PDB entry 7SCC | electron microscopy, 2.60 A resolution | chains AW and BB of the 36 polymer chains in the assembly

# Chain AW
Name: Allophycocyanin alpha chain
Organism: Synechocystis sp. PCC 6803 substr. Kazusa
UniProtKB: Q01951 (PHAA_SYNY3); residues 1-161 here = UniProt positions 1-161
Sequence (161 residues; numbered 1 to 161; the number before each row is that of its first residue):
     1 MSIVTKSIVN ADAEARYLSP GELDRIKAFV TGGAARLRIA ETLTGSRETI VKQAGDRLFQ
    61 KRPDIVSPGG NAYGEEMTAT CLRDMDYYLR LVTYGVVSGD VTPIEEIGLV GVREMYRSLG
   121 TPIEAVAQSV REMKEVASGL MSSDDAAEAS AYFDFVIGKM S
Disordered / not traced: 1
Covalently attached groups: phycocyanobilin (CYC) linked to Cys-81
UniProt features mapped onto this chain:
  - binding site ((2R,3E)-phycocyanobilin): Cys-81
  - modified residue: Asn-71 (N4-methylasparagine)

# Chain BB
Name: Allophycocyanin beta chain
Organism: Synechocystis sp. PCC 6803 substr. Kazusa
UniProtKB: Q01952 (APCB_SYNY3); residues 1-161 here = UniProt positions 1-161
Sequence (161 residues; row label = number of the first residue in the row):
     1 MQDAITAVIN SADVQGKYLD GAAMDKLKSY FASGELRVRA ASVISANAAT IVKEAVAKSL
    61 LYSDVTRPGG NMYTTRRYAA CIRDLDYYLR YATYAMLAGD ASILDERVLN GLKETYNSLG
   121 VPISSTVQAI QAIKEVTASL VGADAGKEMG VYLDYICSGL S
Covalently attached groups: phycocyanobilin (CYC) linked to Cys-81
UniProt features mapped onto this chain:
  - binding site ((2R,3E)-phycocyanobilin): Cys-81
  - modified residue: Asn-71 (N4-methylasparagine)

# How chain AW and chain BB interact
Pairs across the interface (23; chain AW residue first):
  Thr-80(AW) with Tyr-62(BB), hydrogen bond
  Tyr-87(AW) with Pro-68(BB)
  Tyr-88(AW) with Thr-75(BB)
  Arg-90(AW) with Tyr-73(BB), hydrogen bond
  Glu-106(AW) with Arg-76(BB), hydrogen bond (backbone-side chain)
  Ile-107(AW) with Thr-74(BB); Thr-75(BB), hydrogen bond (backbone-backbone)
  Gly-108(AW) with Thr-75(BB)
  Leu-109(AW) with Thr-75(BB), hydrogen bond (backbone-side chain)
  Val-110(AW) with Thr-75(BB), hydrogen bond (backbone-side chain); Arg-76(BB), hydrogen bond (backbone-backbone)
  Gly-111(AW) with Thr-75(BB); Ala-79(BB)
  Val-112(AW) with Thr-75(BB)
  Met-115(AW) with Thr-75(BB); Tyr-78(BB), hydrophobic
  Arg-117(AW) with Lys-53(BB), hydrogen bond (backbone-side chain)
  Ser-118(AW) with Lys-53(BB), hydrogen bond (backbone-side chain); Ile-82(BB)
  Leu-119(AW) with Lys-53(BB); Leu-61(BB), hydrophobic; Tyr-78(BB)
  Gly-120(AW) with Lys-53(BB)
Interface residues without a listed pair, chain AW (19 interface residues in all): Met-77, Arg-83, Glu-114

# Summary
19 residues of chain AW face 11 of chain BB across their interface, with 9 hydrogen bonds. Polar pairs include
Thr-80(AW)/Tyr-62(BB), Arg-90(AW)/Tyr-73(BB) and Glu-106(AW)/Arg-76(BB). UniProt lists
(2R,3E)-phycocyanobilin-binding residue Cys-81(AW) on chain AW; (2R,3E)-phycocyanobilin-binding residue
Cys-81(BB) on chain BB.
Chain AW is Allophycocyanin alpha chain and chain BB is Allophycocyanin beta chain, both from Synechocystis
sp. PCC 6803 substr. Kazusa; the structure, T-cylinder of Synechocystis PCC 6803 Phycobilisome, complex with
OCP - local refinement, was determined by electron microscopy, deposited together with 7SC7, 7SC9 and 7SCB.
